3X0D - chain A; structure by X-ray diffraction, 2.15 A resolution.

[Chain A]
Protein: Protein arginine N-methyltransferase 7
Source organism: Caenorhabditis elegans
Notes: EC 2.1.1.-
UniProtKB: Q9XW42 (ANM7_CAEEL); numbering as in UniProt (aligned over 1-647)
Amino-acid sequence (655 residues; numbered -7 to 647; the number before each row is that of its first residue; numbers below 1 keep their minus sign (Gly-7 is residue -7)):
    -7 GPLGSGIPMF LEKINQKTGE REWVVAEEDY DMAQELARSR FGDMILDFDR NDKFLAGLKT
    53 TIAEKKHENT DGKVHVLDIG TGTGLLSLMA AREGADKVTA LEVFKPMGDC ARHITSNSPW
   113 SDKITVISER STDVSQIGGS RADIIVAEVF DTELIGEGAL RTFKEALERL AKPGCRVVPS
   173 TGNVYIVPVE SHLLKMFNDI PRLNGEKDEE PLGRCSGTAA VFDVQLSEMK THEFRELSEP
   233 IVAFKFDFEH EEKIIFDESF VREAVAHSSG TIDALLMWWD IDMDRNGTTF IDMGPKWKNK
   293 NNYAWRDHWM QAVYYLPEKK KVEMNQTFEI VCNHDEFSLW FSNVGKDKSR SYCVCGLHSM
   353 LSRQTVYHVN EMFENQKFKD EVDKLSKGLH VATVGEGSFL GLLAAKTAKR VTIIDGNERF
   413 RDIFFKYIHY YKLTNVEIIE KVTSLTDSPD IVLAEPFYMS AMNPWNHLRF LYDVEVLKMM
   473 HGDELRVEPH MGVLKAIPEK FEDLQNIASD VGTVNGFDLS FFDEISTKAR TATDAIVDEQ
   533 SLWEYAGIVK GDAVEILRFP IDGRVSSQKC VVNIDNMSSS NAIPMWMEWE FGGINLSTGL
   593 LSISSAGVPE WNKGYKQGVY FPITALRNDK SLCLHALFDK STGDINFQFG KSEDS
Not modelled in the structure: -7 to 20, 645-647
Sequence notes: expression tag (-7 to 0)
Ion coordination: Zn2+: Cys207, Cys345, Cys347, His350
Residues lining bound ligands: S-adenosylhomocysteine (SAH): Phe33, Met36, Arg42, Asp70, Ile71, Gly72, Thr73, Gly74, Leu77, Leu78, Leu93, Glu94, Val95, Phe96, Glu121, Arg122, Ser123, Glu140, Val141, Thr154
What the authors report for this chain:
  - contacts within the chain: Phe33-Glu149, Asp35-Asp299, Thr144-Met302 (hydrogen bond), Cys207-Cys345, Cys345-Cys347, Cys347-His350
  - mutagenesis - G72A: decreased binding to AdoMet
  - specificity-determining residues: Met36, Arg42, Thr144, His300 (by similarity / conservation)
  - specificity-determining residues: Phe33 (proposed by the authors, not directly observed)
  - binding site for S-adenosylhomocysteine: Arg42, Asp70, Ile71, Thr73, Glu94, Arg122, Ser123, Thr154
  - catalytic residues: Glu149 (proposed by the authors, not directly observed)

[In short]
Bound to chain A: S-adenosylhomocysteine. The Zn2+ site is built by Cys207, Cys345, Cys347 and His350. The
paper reports the catalytic residue Glu149; G72A reduces binding to AdoMet.
Chain A is Protein arginine N-methyltransferase 7 (Caenorhabditis elegans); the structure, Crystal structure
of C.elegans PRMT7 in complex with SAH (P43212), was determined by X-ray diffraction together with 3WST from
the same study.
